Entry 6VI0 (electron microscopy, 3.43 A resolution); this record covers chains G and L of the 12 polymer chains in the assembly.

[Chain G]
Name: BG505 gp120
From: Human immunodeficiency virus 1
UniProt: Q2N0S6 (Q2N0S6_9HIV1); the construct lacks a stretch of the UniProt sequence and is renumbered around it, so the offset changes along the chain: 31-141 = UniProt 30-140; 150-185 = UniProt 141-176; 189-309 = UniProt 188-308; 312-321 = UniProt 309-318; 2 more segments
Sequence (481 residues; each row starts with the number of its first residue; note: 14 numbers in that range are skipped by the numbering (no residue carries them; nothing is unmodelled there); a row labelled like 185A-185K holds insertion residues (185A, then the next letters in order)):
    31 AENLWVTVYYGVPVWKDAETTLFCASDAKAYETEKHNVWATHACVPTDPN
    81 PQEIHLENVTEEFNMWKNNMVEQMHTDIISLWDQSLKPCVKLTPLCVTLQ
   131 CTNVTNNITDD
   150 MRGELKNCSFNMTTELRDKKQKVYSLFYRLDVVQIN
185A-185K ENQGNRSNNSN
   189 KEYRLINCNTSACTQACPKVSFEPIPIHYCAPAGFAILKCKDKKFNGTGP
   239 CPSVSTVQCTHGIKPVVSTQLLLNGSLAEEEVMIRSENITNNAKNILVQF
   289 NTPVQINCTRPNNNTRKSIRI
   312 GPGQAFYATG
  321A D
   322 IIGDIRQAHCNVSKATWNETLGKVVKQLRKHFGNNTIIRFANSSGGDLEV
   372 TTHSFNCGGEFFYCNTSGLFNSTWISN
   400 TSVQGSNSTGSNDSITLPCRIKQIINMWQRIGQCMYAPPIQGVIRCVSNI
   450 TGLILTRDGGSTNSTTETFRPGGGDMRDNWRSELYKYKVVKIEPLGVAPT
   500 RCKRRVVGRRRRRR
Not modelled in the structure: 31-32, 185A-185K, 400-409, 506-513
Cystine bridges: Cys54-Cys74, Cys119-Cys205, Cys126-Cys196, Cys131-Cys157, Cys201-Cys433, Cys218-Cys247, Cys228-Cys239, Cys296-Cys331, Cys378-Cys445, Cys385-Cys418
Covalently attached groups: N-acetylglucosamine (NAG) linked to Asn88, Asn133, Asn156, Asn160, Asn234, Asn295, Asn301, Asn332, Asn339, Asn355, Asn363, Asn386, Asn392, Asn448; glycan linked to Asn197, Asn262, Asn276
Sequence notes: conflict Cys201 (Ile200 in Q2N0S6), Asn332 (Thr330 in Q2N0S6), Cys433 (Ala430 in Q2N0S6), Cys501 (Ala498 in Q2N0S6), Arg509 (Glu506 in Q2N0S6), Arg510 (Lys507 in Q2N0S6); expression tag (512-513)
Reported in the primary citation:
  - post-translational modification sites: Asn276

[Chain L]
Name: VRC01.23 Light chain
From: Homo sapiens
Sequence (207 residues; numbered 4 to 217; 7 numbers in that range are skipped by the numbering (no residue carries them; nothing is unmodelled there); the number before each row is that of its first residue):
     4 LTQSPGTLSLSPGETAIISCRTSQYGS
    33 LAWYQQRPGQAPRLVIYSGSTRAAGIPDRFSGSRWGPDYNLTISNLESGD
    83 FGVYYCQQY
    97 EFFGQGTKVQVDIKRTVAAPSVFIFPPSDEQLKSGTASVVCLLNNFYPRE
   147 AKVQWKVDNALQSGNSQESVTEQDSKDSTYSLSSTLTLSKADYEKHKVYA
   197 CEVTHQGLSSPVTKSFNRGEC
Not modelled in the structure: 107-217
Cystine bridges: Cys23-Cys88
Covalently attached groups: N-acetylglucosamine (NAG) linked to Asn72
Reported in the primary citation:
  - binding site for N-acetylglucosamine: Arg66

[Interface between chain G and chain L]
Pairs across the interface (7):
  Asn276(G) - Tyr91(L)
  Thr278(G) - Tyr91(L)
  Asn279(G) - Tyr91(L)
  Asn280(G) - Glu97(L)  hydrogen bond
  Gly458(G) - Glu97(L)
  Gly459(G) - Phe98(L)
  Thr461(G) - Phe98(L)
Other interface residues (no listed pair), chain G (8 interface residues in all): Ser460
Other interface residues (no listed pair), chain L (4 interface residues in all): Tyr28

[Summary]
The interface between chain G and chain L involves 8 residues on one side and 4 on the other; the contacts
include 1 hydrogen bond. Its one hydrogen-bonded contact is Asn280(G)-Glu97(L). From the paper: a binding site
for N-acetylglucosamine at Arg66(L); a modification site at Asn276(G).
Chain G is BG505 gp120 (Human immunodeficiency virus 1) and chain L is VRC01.23 Light chain (Homo sapiens);
the structure, Cryo-EM structure of VRC01.23 in complex with HIV-1 Env BG505 DS.SOSIP, was determined by
electron microscopy.
